2A79 - chains B and C of the 4 polymer chains in the assembly; structure by X-ray diffraction, 2.90 A resolution.

[Chain B]
Molecule: Potassium voltage-gated channel subfamily A member 2
Organism: Rattus norvegicus
Reference sequence: P63142 (KCNA2_RAT); numbering as in UniProt (aligned over 1-499)
Sequence (499 residues; each row starts with the number of its first residue):
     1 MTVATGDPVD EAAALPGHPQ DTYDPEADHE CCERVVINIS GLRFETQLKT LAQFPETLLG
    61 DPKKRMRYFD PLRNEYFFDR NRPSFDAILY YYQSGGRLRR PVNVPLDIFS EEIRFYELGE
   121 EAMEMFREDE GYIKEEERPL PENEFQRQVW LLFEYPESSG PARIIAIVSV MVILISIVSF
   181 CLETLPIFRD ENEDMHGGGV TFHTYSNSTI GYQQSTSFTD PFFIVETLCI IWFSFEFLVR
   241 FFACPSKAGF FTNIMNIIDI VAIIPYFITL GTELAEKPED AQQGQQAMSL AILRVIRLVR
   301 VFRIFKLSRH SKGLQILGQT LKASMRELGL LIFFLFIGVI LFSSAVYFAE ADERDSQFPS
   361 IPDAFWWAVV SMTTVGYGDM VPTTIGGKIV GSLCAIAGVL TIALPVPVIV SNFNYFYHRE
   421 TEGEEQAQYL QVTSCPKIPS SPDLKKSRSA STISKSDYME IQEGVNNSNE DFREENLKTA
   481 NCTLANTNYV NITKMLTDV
Not modelled in the structure: 1-31, 132-218, 244-287, 422-499
Metal / ion sites: K+ site 1: T374, V375; K+ site 2 near T374 (its only coordinating residue here); K+ site 3: V375, G376; K+ site 4: G376, Y377

[Chain C]
Molecule: poly-unknown chain
Organism: Rattus norvegicus
Notes: fragment: T1-S1 linker and S1 helix of the Kv1.2 channel
Sequence (52 residues; row label = number of the first residue in the row; X marks 52 residues of unknown identity (built as UNK)):
     1 XXXXXXXXXX XXXXXXXXXX XXXXXXXXXX XXXXXXXXXX XXXXXXXXXX XX

[Interface between chain B and chain C]
Chain B side of the interface, 5 residues: E128, E130, G131, W232, A243

[Summary]
Chain B and chain C make no direct contact in this assembly. T374(B) and V375(B) form the K+ site 1. V375(B)
and G376(B) form the K+ site 3.
Here chain B is Potassium voltage-gated channel subfamily A member 2 and chain C is poly-unknown chain, both
from Rattus norvegicus. Entry 2A79 (Mammalian Shaker Kv1.2 potassium channel- beta subunit complex) was
determined by X-ray diffraction.
